PDB entry 8YF7 | electron microscopy, 2.82 A resolution | chains A and C of the 3 polymer chains in the assembly

# Chain A (and C)
Protein: Capsid protein alpha
Organism: Dragon grouper nervous necrosis virus
Notes: chain C of this document is another copy of the same molecule, construct and numbering; everything in this record applies to it too
UniProtKB: Q9E6H7 (Q9E6H7_9VIRU); numbering as in UniProt (aligned over 1-338)
Amino-acid sequence (338 residues; row label = number of the first residue in the row):
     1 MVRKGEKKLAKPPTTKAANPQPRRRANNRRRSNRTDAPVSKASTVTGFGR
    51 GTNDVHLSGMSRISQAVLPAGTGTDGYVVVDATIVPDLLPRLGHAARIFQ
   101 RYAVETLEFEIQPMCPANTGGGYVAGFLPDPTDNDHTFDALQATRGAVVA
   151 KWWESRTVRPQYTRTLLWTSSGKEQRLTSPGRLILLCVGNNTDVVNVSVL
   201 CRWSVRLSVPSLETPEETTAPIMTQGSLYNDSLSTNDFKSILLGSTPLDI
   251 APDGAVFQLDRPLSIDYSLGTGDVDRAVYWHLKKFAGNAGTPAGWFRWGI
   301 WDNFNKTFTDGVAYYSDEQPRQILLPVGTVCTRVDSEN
Unresolved in the structure: 1-51, 216-338 (chain C: 1-34, 216-338)
What the authors report for this chain:
  - mutagenesis - I323A: unchanged binding to low pH (5.0)
  - mutagenesis - R276A: unchanged binding to pH 5.0
  - mutagenesis - W301A: decreased stability
  - mutagenesis - W280A, L324A, P326A: abolished binding to low pH (5.0)
  - mutagenesis - Q322A: decreased binding to pH 5.0

# Interface between chain A and chain C
Residue-residue contacts (27):
  Asn53(A) with Arg145(C); Gln161(C)
  Gln100(A) with Asp130(C); Asp133(C), hydrogen bond
  Trp168(A) with Pro129(C); Asp130(C); Arg176(C)
  Ser170(A) with Asp130(C), hydrogen bond; Asp133(C), hydrogen bond; Arg176(C), hydrogen bond
  Ser171(A) with Arg176(C), hydrogen bond (backbone-side chain)
  Gly172(A) with Glu174(C)
  Lys173(A) with Lys173(C); Glu174(C), hydrogen bond (backbone-side chain)
  Glu174(A) with Glu174(C), hydrogen bond (backbone-side chain)
  Leu177(A) with Glu174(C)
  Thr178(A) with Arg176(C)
  Val209(A) with Pro129(C), hydrophobic; Gln161(C)
  Pro210(A) with Ala143(C)
  Ser211(A) with Ala143(C)
  Leu212(A) with Asp135(C); Asp139(C); Ala140(C); Ala143(C)
  Glu213(A) with Asp133(C)
  Thr214(A) with Asp135(C)
Other interface residues (no listed pair), chain A (17 interface residues in all): Arg101
Other interface residues (no listed pair), chain C (16 interface residues in all): Thr132, Thr144, Thr163, Leu177

# Overview
17 residues of chain A face 16 of chain C across their interface, with 7 hydrogen bonds. Among the polar pairs
are Gln100(A)-Asp133(C), Ser170(A)-Asp130(C) and Ser170(A)-Asp133(C). From the paper: W280A, L324A and P326A
of chain A abolish binding to low pH (5.0); W301A of chain A reduces stability; 7 substitutions were tested in
all.
Both chains are Capsid protein alpha (Dragon grouper nervous necrosis virus). Entry 8YF7 (Cryo-EM structure of
Dragon Grouper nervous necrosis virus-like particle at pH6.5 (2.82A)) was determined by electron microscopy
together with 8YF6, 8YF8 and 8YF9 from the same study.
